1UZ9 - chains A and B; structure by X-ray diffraction, 1.60 A resolution.

[Chain A]
Name: Insulin
Notes: fragment: insulin a chain, residues 90-110
Reference sequence: P01308 (INS_HUMAN); residues 1-21 here correspond to UniProt positions 90-110 (UniProt number = residue number + 89)
Amino-acid sequence (21 residues; each row starts with the number of its first residue):
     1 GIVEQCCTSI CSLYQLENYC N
Disulfide bonds: Cys-6/Cys-11
Small-molecule neighbours: m-cresol (CRS): Cys-6, Ser-9, Ile-10, Cys-11, Leu-13, Leu-16

[Chain B]
Name: Insulin
Notes: fragment: insulin b chain, residues 25-53
Reference sequence: P01308 (INS_HUMAN); residues 1-29 here correspond to UniProt positions 25-53 (UniProt number = residue number + 24)
Amino-acid sequence (29 residues; each row starts with the number of its first residue):
     1 FVNQHLCGSH LVEALYLVCG ERGFFYTPK
Not modelled in the structure: 29
Glycans and other covalent adducts: compound UZ9 linked to Pro-28
Ion coordination: Zn2+: His-10 (together with chloride ion)
Small-molecule neighbours:
  - m-cresol (CRS): Val-2, His-5, Leu-6, Cys-7, His-10, Leu-11, Ala-14, Leu-17
  - UZ9 ((2S)-2-amino-6-({(4R)-4-[(10R,13S)-10,13-dimethyl-3-oxohexadecahydro-1H-cyclopenta[a]phenanthren-17-yl]pentanoyl}amino)hexanoic acid): Phe-1, Glu-21, Thr-27

[How chain A and chain B interact]
Residue-residue contacts (26):
  Ile-2(A) with Leu-11(B); Leu-15(B), hydrophobic; Tyr-26(B), hydrophobic; Thr-27(B)
  Val-3(A) with Gln-4(B); Tyr-26(B); Pro-28(B)
  Cys-6(A) with Cys-7(B); Leu-11(B), hydrophobic
  Cys-7(A) with Cys-7(B), disulfide; Leu-11(B), hydrophobic
  Leu-16(A) with Leu-11(B), hydrophobic; Ala-14(B), hydrophobic; Leu-15(B)
  Glu-17(A) with Val-18(B); Arg-22(B), salt bridge
  Tyr-19(A) with Leu-15(B), hydrophobic; Phe-24(B); Phe-25(B), hydrogen bond (backbone-backbone)
  Cys-20(A) with Cys-19(B), disulfide; Arg-22(B); Gly-23(B)
  Asn-21(A) with Arg-22(B), hydrogen bond (side chain-backbone); Gly-23(B), hydrogen bond (backbone-backbone); Phe-24(B); Phe-25(B)
Interface residues without a listed pair, chain A (11 interface residues in all): Gly-1, Leu-13
Interface residues without a listed pair, chain B (15 interface residues in all): Gly-8
Disulfides between the chains: Cys-7(A)/Cys-7(B), Cys-20(A)/Cys-19(B)

[Summary]
Chain A and chain B form an interface of 11 and 15 residues respectively, with 2 disulfide bonds, 3 hydrogen
bonds and 1 salt bridge. Polar pairs include Glu-17(A)/Arg-22(B), Asn-21(A)/Arg-22(B) and Tyr-19(A)/Phe-25(B).
M-cresol is bound between chain A and chain B.
Chain A is Insulin and chain B is Insulin; the structure, Crystallographic and solution studies of
N-lithocholyl insulin: a new generation of prolonged-acting insulins, was determined by X-ray diffraction.
